5D6C - chains A and B; structure by X-ray diffraction, 1.72 A resolution.

Chain A:
Protein: 4497 antibody IgK (VL and CL)
Source organism: Homo sapiens
Notes: antibody fragment or engineered binder
Chain sequence (220 residues; row label = number of the first residue in the row; a row labelled like 27A-27F holds insertion residues (27A, then the next letters in order)):
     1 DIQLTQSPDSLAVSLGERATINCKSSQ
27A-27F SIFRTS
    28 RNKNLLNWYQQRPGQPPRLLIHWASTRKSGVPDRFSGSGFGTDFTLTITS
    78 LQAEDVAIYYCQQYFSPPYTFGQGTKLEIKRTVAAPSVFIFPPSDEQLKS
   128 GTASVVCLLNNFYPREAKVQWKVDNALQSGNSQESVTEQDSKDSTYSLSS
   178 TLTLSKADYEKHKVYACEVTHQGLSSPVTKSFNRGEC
Disordered / not traced: 214
Disulfide bonds: Cys23-Cys88, Cys134-Cys194
Ligand contacts: 57S (4-O-[2-acetamido-2-deoxy-beta-D-glucopyranosyl]-5-O-phosphono-D-ribitol): Arg27D, Arg28, Leu32, Tyr91
From the paper describing this entry:
  - binding site for 57S: Arg27D

Chain B:
Protein: 4497 antibody IgG1 (VH and CH1)
Source organism: Homo sapiens
Notes: antibody fragment or engineered binder
Chain sequence (224 residues; numbered 1 to 220 plus 4 insertion-coded residues; the number before each row is that of its first residue; a row labelled like 82A-82C holds insertion residues (82A, then the next letters in order)):
     1 EVQLVESGGGLVQPGGSLRLSCSASGFSFNSFWMHWVRQVPGKGLVWISF
    51 TN
   52A N
    53 EGTTTAYADSVRGRFIISRDNAKNTLYLEM
82A-82C NNL
    83 RGEDTAVYYCARGDGGLDDWGQGTLVTVSSASTKGPSVFPLAPSSKSTSG
   133 GTAALGCLVKDYFPEPVTVSWNSGALTSGVHTFPAVLQSSGLYSLSSVVT
   183 VPSSSLGTQTYICNVNHKPSNTKVDKKVEPKSCDKTHT
Disordered / not traced: 127-132, 213-220
Disulfide bonds: Cys22-Cys92, Cys139-Cys195
Ligand contacts: 57S (4-O-[2-acetamido-2-deoxy-beta-D-glucopyranosyl]-5-O-phosphono-D-ribitol): Ser31, Phe32, Trp33, Asn52A, Gly95, Asp96
From the paper describing this entry:
  - binding site for 57S: Trp33

How chain A and chain B interact:
Pairs across the interface (79):
  Asp1(A) with Asp61(B)
  Asn34(A) with Gly97(B); Gly98(B)
  Tyr36(A) with Leu99(B), hydrogen bond (side chain-backbone); Trp102(B)
  Gln38(A) with Gln39(B), hydrogen bond; Tyr91(B), hydrogen bond
  Gln42(A) with Tyr91(B)
  Pro43(A) with Tyr91(B), hydrophobic; Trp102(B), hydrophobic; Gly103(B); Gln104(B)
  Pro44(A) with Leu45(B), hydrophobic; Trp102(B)
  Leu46(A) with Gly98(B); Leu99(B); Asp100(B)
  His49(A) with Gly97(B); Gly98(B)
  Trp50(A) with Gly97(B)
  Lys55(A) with Asp100(B), hydrogen bond (side chain-backbone)
  Tyr87(A) with Gln39(B); Lys43(B); Gly44(B); Leu45(B), hydrophobic
  Gln89(A) with Trp47(B); Leu99(B)
  Tyr91(A) with Trp33(B); His35(B), hydrogen bond; Gly95(B); Asp96(B); Gly97(B); Gly98(B)
  Pro94(A) with Phe50(B), hydrophobic; Ala58(B), hydrophobic
  Pro95(A) with Trp47(B), hydrophobic
  Tyr96(A) with Trp33(B); His35(B); Trp47(B); Phe50(B), hydrophobic
  Phe98(A) with Val37(B), hydrophobic; Leu45(B); Trp47(B); Trp102(B), hydrophobic
  Phe116(A) with Ala136(B), hydrophobic
  Phe118(A) with Leu123(B); Ala124(B); Ala136(B); Leu137(B), hydrophobic
  Ser121(A) with Phe121(B); Pro122(B)
  Glu123(A) with Val120(B); Phe121(B); Pro122(B); Lys208(B), salt bridge
  Gln124(A) with Phe121(B); Lys142(B)
  Ser131(A) with Leu140(B); Lys142(B)
  Val133(A) with Leu123(B), hydrophobic
  Leu135(A) with Ala136(B), hydrophobic; Phe165(B), hydrophobic; Val180(B), hydrophobic
  Asn137(A) with His163(B), hydrogen bond; Thr182(B)
  Asn138(A) with His163(B), hydrogen bond
  Gln160(A) with Val168(B); Leu169(B), hydrogen bond (side chain-backbone); Gln170(B)
  Glu161(A) with Val168(B)
  Ser162(A) with Phe165(B); Pro166(B), hydrogen bond (side chain-backbone); Val168(B)
  Val163(A) with Pro166(B)
  Thr164(A) with Phe165(B)
  Ser174(A) with His163(B), hydrogen bond; Phe165(B)
  Leu175(A) with Phe165(B)
  Ser176(A) with Phe165(B)
Also at the interface, not in a pair above, chain A (37 interface residues in all): Thr129
Also at the interface, not in a pair above, chain B (47 interface residues in all): Val46, Tyr59, Ala60, Thr134, Ala135, Thr164, Ser171, Ser178

Overview:
37 residues of chain A face 47 of chain B across their interface; the contacts include 10 hydrogen bonds and 1
salt bridge. Among the polar pairs are Glu123(A)-Lys208(B), Tyr36(A)-Leu99(B) and Gln38(A)-Gln39(B). Compound
57S is bound between chain A and chain B. The paper reports a binding site for 57S at Arg27D(A) and Trp33(B).
Here chain A is 4497 antibody IgK (VL and CL) and chain B is 4497 antibody IgG1 (VH and CH1), both from Homo
sapiens. Entry 5D6C (Structure of 4497 Fab bound to synthetic wall teichoic acid fragment) was determined by
X-ray diffraction.
